Entry 7BUS (X-ray diffraction, 2.52 A resolution); this record covers chains A and B.

== Chain A (and B) ==
Name: Chalcone synthase
Source organism: Glycine max
Notes: EC 2.3.1.74; chain B of this document is another copy of the same molecule, construct and numbering; everything in this record applies to it too
UniProtKB: Q6X0M8 (Q6X0M8_SOYBN); residues 1-388 here = UniProt positions 1-388
Sequence (404 residues; numbered -15 to 388; the number before each row is that of its first residue; numbers below 1 keep their minus sign (Met-15 is residue -15)):
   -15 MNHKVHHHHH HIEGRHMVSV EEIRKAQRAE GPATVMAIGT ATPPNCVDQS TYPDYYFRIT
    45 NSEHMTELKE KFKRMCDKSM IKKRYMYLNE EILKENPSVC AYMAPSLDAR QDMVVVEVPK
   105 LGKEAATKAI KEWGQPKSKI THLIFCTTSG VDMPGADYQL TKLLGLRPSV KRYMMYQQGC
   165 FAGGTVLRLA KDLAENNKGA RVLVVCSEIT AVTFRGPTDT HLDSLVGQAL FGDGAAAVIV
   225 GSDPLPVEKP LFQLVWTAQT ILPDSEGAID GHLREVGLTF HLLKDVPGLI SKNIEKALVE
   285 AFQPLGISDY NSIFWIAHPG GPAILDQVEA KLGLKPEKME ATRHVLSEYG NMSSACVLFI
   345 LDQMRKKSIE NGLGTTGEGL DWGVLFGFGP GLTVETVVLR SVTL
Unresolved in the structure: -15 to -1
Sequence notes: expression tag (-15 to 0)
Modified / non-standard residues: Met70 (methionine sulfoxide; SME); Cys164 (3-sulfinoalanine; CSD)

== How chain A and chain B interact ==
Residue-residue contacts - 123 pairs, chain A then chain B:
  Val4(A) with Pro16(B), hydrophobic; Gln237(B); Arg384(B)
  Glu5(A) with Pro16(B); Gln237(B)
  Ile7(A) with Leu289(B), hydrophobic
  Arg8(A) with Pro16(B); Lys175(B); Glu179(B), salt bridge
  Gln11(A) with Val239(B); Trp240(B)
  Arg12(A) with Arg12(B); Ala13(B), hydrogen bond (side chain-backbone); Glu14(B), hydrogen bond (side chain-backbone); Glu179(B)
  Ala13(A) with Arg12(B), hydrogen bond (backbone-side chain)
  Glu14(A) with Arg12(B), hydrogen bond (backbone-side chain)
  Gly15(A) with Arg8(B)
  Pro16(A) with Val4(B), hydrophobic; Glu5(B); Arg8(B)
  Pro89(A) with Glu259(B)
  Ser90(A) with Glu259(B), hydrogen bond (backbone-side chain)
  Leu91(A) with Leu91(B), hydrophobic; Glu259(B), hydrogen bond (backbone-side chain)
  Asp92(A) with Arg258(B), salt bridge; Glu259(B), hydrogen bond (side chain-backbone)
  Gln95(A) with Leu257(B), hydrogen bond (side chain-backbone); Arg258(B)
  Asp96(A) with Arg258(B), salt bridge
  Thr132(A) with Met137(B)
  Val135(A) with Leu257(B), hydrophobic
  Asp136(A) with Gly255(B); His256(B), salt bridge
  Met137(A) with Thr132(B); Gln161(B), hydrogen bond; Gln162(B); Gly163(B); Asp254(B); Gly255(B), hydrogen bond (backbone-backbone)
  Pro138(A) with Ile253(B); Asp254(B); Gly375(B)
  Tyr142(A) with Ile245(B), hydrophobic; Glu250(B); Gly375(B), hydrogen bond (side chain-backbone)
  Lys146(A) with Glu250(B), salt bridge
  Pro152(A) with Thr244(B); Ile245(B), hydrogen bond (backbone-backbone)
  Ser153(A) with Gln243(B); Thr244(B)
  Val154(A) with Gln243(B)
  Lys155(A) with Arg172(B); Thr241(B); Gln243(B)
  Arg156(A) with Arg172(B), hydrogen bond (backbone-side chain); Gln243(B), hydrogen bond (backbone-side chain); Ile245(B); Thr377(B), hydrogen bond
  Tyr157(A) with Arg172(B), hydrogen bond
  Met158(A) with Met159(B); Gln162(B), hydrogen bond (backbone-side chain)
  Met159(A) with Met159(B), hydrophobic
  Tyr160(A) with Tyr160(B)
  Gln161(A) with Met137(B), hydrogen bond
  Gln162(A) with Met137(B); Met158(B), hydrogen bond (side chain-backbone)
  Gly163(A) with Met137(B)
  Arg172(A) with Lys155(B); Arg156(B), hydrogen bond (side chain-backbone); Tyr157(B), hydrogen bond
  Leu173(A) with Leu173(B), hydrophobic
  Lys175(A) with Arg8(B); Gln11(B), hydrogen bond
  Asp176(A) with Leu177(B); Asn180(B), hydrogen bond; Asn181(B), hydrogen bond
  Leu177(A) with Asp176(B)
  Glu179(A) with Arg8(B), salt bridge; Arg12(B), hydrogen bond (backbone-side chain); Asn180(B), hydrogen bond
  Asn180(A) with Asp176(B), hydrogen bond; Glu179(B), hydrogen bond
  Asn181(A) with Asp176(B), hydrogen bond
  Gln237(A) with Val4(B)
  Val239(A) with Val4(B), hydrophobic; Gln11(B), hydrogen bond (backbone-side chain)
  Thr241(A) with Lys155(B)
  Gln243(A) with Ser153(B); Val154(B); Lys155(B); Arg156(B), hydrogen bond (side chain-backbone)
  Thr244(A) with Pro152(B); Ser153(B)
  Ile245(A) with Tyr142(B), hydrophobic; Pro152(B), hydrogen bond (backbone-backbone); Arg156(B)
  Ile253(A) with Pro138(B)
  Asp254(A) with Met137(B); Pro138(B)
  Gly255(A) with Asp136(B); Met137(B), hydrogen bond (backbone-backbone)
  His256(A) with Asp136(B), salt bridge
  Leu257(A) with Gln95(B), hydrogen bond (backbone-side chain); Val135(B), hydrophobic; Leu257(B), hydrophobic
  Arg258(A) with Asp92(B), salt bridge; Gln95(B); Asp96(B), salt bridge
  Glu259(A) with Pro89(B); Ser90(B); Leu91(B), hydrogen bond (side chain-backbone); Asp92(B), hydrogen bond (backbone-side chain)
  Leu289(A) with Val2(B); Ile7(B), hydrophobic
  Trp366(A) with Val2(B); Val4(B), hydrophobic
  Pro374(A) with Met137(B), hydrophobic; Pro138(B), hydrophobic
  Gly375(A) with Pro138(B); Tyr142(B)
  Thr377(A) with Arg156(B), hydrogen bond
  Arg384(A) with Val4(B)
Also at the interface, not in a pair above, chain A (70 interface residues in all): Val2, Thr145, Thr169, Trp240, Ala242, Glu250, Leu262, Phe264
Also at the interface, not in a pair above, chain B (70 interface residues in all): Gly15, Thr145, Lys146, Thr169, Ala242, Leu262, Phe264, Trp366, Pro374

== In short ==
The chain A/chain B interface involves 70 residues from each chain, with 37 hydrogen bonds and 9 salt bridges.
Among the polar pairs are Arg8(A)-Glu179(B), Asp92(A)-Arg258(B) and Asp96(A)-Arg258(B).
Chain A and chain B are both Chalcone synthase (Glycine max); the structure, Chalcone synthase from Glycine
max (L.) Merr (soybean), was determined by X-ray diffraction (same publication as 7BUR).
